7CKB - chains AH and BH of the 180 polymer chains in the assembly; structure by electron microscopy, 3.24 A resolution.

== Chain AH ==
Molecule: Unidentified carboxysome polypeptide
Source organism: Halothiobacillus neapolitanus
UniProt: O85043 (O85043_HALNE); residues 1-83 here = UniProt positions 1-83
Chain sequence (94 residues; each row starts with the number of its first residue):
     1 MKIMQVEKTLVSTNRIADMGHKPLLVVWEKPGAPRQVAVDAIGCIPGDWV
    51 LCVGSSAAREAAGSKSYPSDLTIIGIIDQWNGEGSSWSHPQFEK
Not modelled in the structure: 83-94
Sequence notes: expression tag (84-94)

== Chain BH ==
Molecule: Major carboxysome shell protein 1A
Source organism: Halothiobacillus neapolitanus (strain ATCC 23641 / c2)
UniProt: P45689 (CSOA_HALNC); numbering as in UniProt (aligned over 1-98)
Chain sequence (98 residues; each row starts with the number of its first residue):
     1 MADVTGIALGMIETRGLVPAIEAADAMTKAAEVRLVGRQFVGGGYVTVLV
    51 RGETGAVNAAVRAGADACERVGDGLVAAHIIARVHSEVENILPKAPQA
Not modelled in the structure: 1-5, 97-98

== Chain AH / chain BH interface ==
Pairs across the interface - 13 pairs, chain AH then chain BH:
  T9(AH) - K29(BH)
  T9(AH) - A30(BH)
  T9(AH) - E32(BH)  hydrogen bond
  V11(AH) - E32(BH)
  V11(AH) - G55(BH)
  R15(AH) - R62(BH)
  H21(AH) - R62(BH)
  H21(AH) - A63(BH)
  H21(AH) - D66(BH)  salt bridge
  P23(AH) - A63(BH)  hydrophobic
  G43(AH) - K29(BH)
  C44(AH) - K29(BH)
  I45(AH) - K29(BH)
Interface residues without a listed pair, chain AH (9 interface residues in all): G20
Interface residues without a listed pair, chain BH (9 interface residues in all): A31, A59

== Summary ==
The chain AH/chain BH interface involves 9 residues from each chain; the contacts include 1 hydrogen bond and
1 salt bridge. Among the polar pairs are H21(AH)-D66(BH) and T9(AH)-E32(BH).
Here chain AH is Unidentified carboxysome polypeptide (Halothiobacillus neapolitanus) and chain BH is Major
carboxysome shell protein 1A (Halothiobacillus neapolitanus (strain ATCC 23641 / c2)). Entry 7CKB (Simplified
Alpha-Carboxysome, T=3) was determined by electron microscopy, deposited together with 7CKC and 7DHQ.
